PDB entry 6RAO | electron microscopy, 3.10 A resolution | chains A and B of the 10 polymer chains in the assembly

[Chain A (and B)]
Name: Afp1
From: Serratia entomophila
Notes: chain B of this document is another copy of the same molecule, construct and numbering; everything in this record applies to it too
UniProtKB: Q6HAD8 (Q6HAD8_9GAMM); residues 1-149 here = UniProt positions 1-149
Sequence (149 residues; row label = number of the first residue in the row):
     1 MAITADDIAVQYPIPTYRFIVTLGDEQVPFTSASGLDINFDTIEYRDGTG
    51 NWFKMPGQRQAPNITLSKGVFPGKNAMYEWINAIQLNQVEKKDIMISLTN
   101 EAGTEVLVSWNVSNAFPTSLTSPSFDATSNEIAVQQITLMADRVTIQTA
Unresolved in the structure: 1

[Interface between chain A and chain B]
Contacting residue pairs (8; chain A residue first):
  Tyr45(A) with Pro13(B), hydrophobic
  Phe53(A) with Tyr12(B), hydrophobic; Pro13(B)
  Lys54(A) with Tyr12(B)
  Met55(A) with Tyr12(B), hydrophobic; Pro13(B)
  Gly57(A) with Tyr17(B), hydrogen bond (backbone-side chain)
  Gln58(A) with Tyr17(B)
Also at the interface, not in a pair above, chain A (7 interface residues in all): Pro56
Also at the interface, not in a pair above, chain B (4 interface residues in all): Gln11

[In short]
Chain A and chain B form an interface of 7 and 4 residues respectively, with 1 hydrogen bond. The
hydrogen-bonded pair is Gly57(A)-Tyr17(B).
Both chains are Afp1 (Serratia entomophila). Entry 6RAO (Cryo-EM structure of the anti-feeding prophage (AFP)
baseplate, 6-fold symmetrised) was determined by electron microscopy (same publication as 6RBK, 6RBN, 6RGL,
6RAP and 6RC8).
